PDB entry 3JBQ | electron microscopy, 11.00 A resolution (very low resolution: no residue pairs are listed; an interface is given only as per-side residue counts) | chains C and G of the 12 polymer chains in the assembly

== Chain C (and G) ==
Molecule: GafB domain of phosphodiesterase 2A
From: Bos taurus
Notes: chain G of this document is another copy of the same molecule, construct and numbering; everything in this record applies to it too
Amino-acid sequence (185 residues; numbered 387 to 571; the number before each row is that of its first residue):
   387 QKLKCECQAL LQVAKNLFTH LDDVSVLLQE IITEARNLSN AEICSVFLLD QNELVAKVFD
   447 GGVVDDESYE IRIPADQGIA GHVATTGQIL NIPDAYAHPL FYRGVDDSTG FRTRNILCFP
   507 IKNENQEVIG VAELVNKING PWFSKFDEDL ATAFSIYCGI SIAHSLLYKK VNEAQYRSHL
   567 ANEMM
Disordered / not traced: 445-453, 483-497

== Interface between chain C and chain G ==
At this resolution (11 A) residue pairs are not listed: 16 residues of chain C and 16 of chain G lie at the interface.

== Summary ==
The chain C/chain G interface involves 16 residues from each chain.
Both chains are GafB domain of phosphodiesterase 2A (Bos taurus). Entry 3JBQ (Domain Organization and
Conformational Plasticity of the G Protein Effector, PDE6) was determined by electron microscopy together with
3JAB from the same study.
